Entry 6AH3 (electron microscopy, 3.48 A resolution); this record covers chains A and B of the 12 polymer chains in the assembly.

# Chain A
Molecule: Ribonuclease P RNA
Organism: Saccharomyces cerevisiae (strain ATCC 204508 / S288c)
Sequence (369 nucleotides; each row starts with the number of its first residue):
     1 GUGGAACAGU GGUAAUUCCU ACGAUUAAGA AACCUGUUUA CAGAAGGAUC CCCACCUAUG
    61 GGCGGGUUAU CAGAUAUUAU CAGGUGGGAA AUUCGGUGGA ACACAGUGGA GCCUUGUCCU
   121 CCGGGUUAAU GUCGCUUUUG GCAUUGGCCC CUGCUCCUGA GAGAAGAAAU AUACUGGGGA
   181 ACCAGUCUUU ACCGACCGUU GUUAUCAGAA AUUCACGGAG UUCGGCCUAG GUCGGACUCC
   241 GAUGGGAACG GCAACGGUUG UUCCGUUUGA CUUGUCGCCC GCUACGGCGU GAGCGUCAAG
   301 GUCUGUUGAG UGCAAUCGUA GGACGUCAUU AGUGGCGAAC CCGAUACCGA UUACUGCUGC
   361 UGUUCCAGC
Bound ions: Mg2+ site 1: A91, U92, U93 (shared with 1 residue of chain T); Mg2+ site 2: A91, G343, A344 (shared with 2 residues of chain T)

# Chain B
Name: Ribonucleases P/MRP protein subunit POP1
Organism: Saccharomyces cerevisiae (strain ATCC 204508 / S288c)
Notes: EC 3.1.26.5
UniProt: P41812 (POP1_YEAST); residue numbers follow UniProt; this construct covers 1-875
Chain sequence (875 residues; numbered 1 to 875; the number before each row is that of its first residue):
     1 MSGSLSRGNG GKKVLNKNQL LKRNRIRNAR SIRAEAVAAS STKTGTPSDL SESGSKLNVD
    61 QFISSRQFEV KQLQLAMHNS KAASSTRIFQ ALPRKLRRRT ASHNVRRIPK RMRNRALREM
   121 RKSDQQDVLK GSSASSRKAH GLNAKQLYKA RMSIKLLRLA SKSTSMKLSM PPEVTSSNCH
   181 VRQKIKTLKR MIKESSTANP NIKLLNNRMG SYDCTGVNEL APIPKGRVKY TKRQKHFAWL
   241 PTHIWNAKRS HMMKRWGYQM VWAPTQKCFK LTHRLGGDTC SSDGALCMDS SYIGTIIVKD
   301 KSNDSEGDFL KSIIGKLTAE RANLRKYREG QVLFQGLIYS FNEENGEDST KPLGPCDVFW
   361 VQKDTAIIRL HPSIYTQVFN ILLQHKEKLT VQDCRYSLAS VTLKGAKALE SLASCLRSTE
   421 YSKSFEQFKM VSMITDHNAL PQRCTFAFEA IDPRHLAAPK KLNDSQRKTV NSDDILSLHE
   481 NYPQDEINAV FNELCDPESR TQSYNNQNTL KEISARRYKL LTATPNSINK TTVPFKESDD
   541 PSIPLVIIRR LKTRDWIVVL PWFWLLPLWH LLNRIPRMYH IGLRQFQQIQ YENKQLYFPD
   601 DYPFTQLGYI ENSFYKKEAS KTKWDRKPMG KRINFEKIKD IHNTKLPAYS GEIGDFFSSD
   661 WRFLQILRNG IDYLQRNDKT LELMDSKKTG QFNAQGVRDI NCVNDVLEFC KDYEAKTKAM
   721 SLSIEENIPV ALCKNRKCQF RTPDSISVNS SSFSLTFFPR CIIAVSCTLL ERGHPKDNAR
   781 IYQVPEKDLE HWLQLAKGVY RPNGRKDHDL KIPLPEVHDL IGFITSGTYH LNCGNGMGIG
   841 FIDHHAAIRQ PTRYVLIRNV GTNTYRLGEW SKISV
Disordered / not traced: 1-53, 125-138, 525-529, 686-695, 743-751
Swiss-Prot annotation at these positions:
  - modified residue: Thr524 (Phosphothreonine)

# Interface between chain A and chain B
Contacting residue pairs (210; chain A residue first):
  U13(A) with Arg626(B), sugar contact
  A14(A) with Lys623(B), sugar contact; Lys627(B), sugar contact
  A15(A) with Lys631(B), sugar contact
  U17(A) with Lys631(B), hydrogen bond to the sugar
  C18(A) with Ile633(B), sugar contact
  C19(A) with Lys776(B), salt bridge to the phosphate; Thr862(B), sugar contact
  U20(A) with Arg866(B), phosphate contact
  A21(A) with Arg772(B), phosphate contact; Arg866(B), salt bridge to the phosphate
  C22(A) with Arg772(B), salt bridge to the phosphate; Arg801(B), sugar contact; Lys806(B), phosphate contact
  G23(A) with Arg805(B), salt bridge to the phosphate
  A24(A) with Arg805(B), salt bridge to the phosphate
  U25(A) with Arg805(B), salt bridge to the phosphate
  U35(A) with Lys270(B), sugar contact
  G36(A) with Leu831(B), hydrogen bond to the sugar; Gly834(B), sugar contact
  U37(A) with Asn832(B), sugar contact; Cys833(B), hydrogen bond to the sugar; Gly834(B), sugar contact
  U38(A) with Cys280(B), base contact; Ser281(B), base contact
  U39(A) with Asp278(B), base contact; Thr279(B), phosphate contact; Cys280(B), hydrogen bond to the phosphate; Gly405(B), base contact; Asn832(B), hydrogen bond to the phosphate
  A74(A) with Tyr854(B), hydrogen bond to the base
  C81(A) with Arg805(B), phosphate contact; Lys806(B), phosphate contact
  A82(A) with Arg772(B), salt bridge to the phosphate; Gly773(B), hydrogen bond to the phosphate; Tyr829(B), hydrogen bond to the base; Gly834(B), sugar contact
  G83(A) with Arg772(B), phosphate contact; Gly773(B), hydrogen bond to the phosphate; His774(B), hydrogen bond to the phosphate; Tyr829(B), sugar contact
  G84(A) with His774(B), salt bridge to the phosphate
  U93(A) with Arg99(B), hydrogen bond to the base
  G95(A) with Arg99(B), base contact
  G96(A) with Arg99(B), hydrogen bond to the base; His103(B), salt bridge to the phosphate
  U97(A) with Arg99(B), base contact; Thr100(B), phosphate contact; Arg107(B), salt bridge to the phosphate; Lys248(B), hydrogen bond to the sugar
  G98(A) with Lys95(B), base contact; Arg97(B), hydrogen bond to the base; Arg98(B), hydrogen bond to the base; Arg99(B), hydrogen bond to the base; Arg107(B), salt bridge to the phosphate; Lys248(B), sugar contact; Arg249(B), hydrogen bond to the phosphate
  G99(A) with Arg98(B), salt bridge to the phosphate; Asn104(B), base contact; Arg106(B), base contact; Arg107(B), hydrogen bond to the base; Arg249(B), salt bridge to the phosphate
  A100(A) with Trp245(B), phosphate contact; Arg249(B), salt bridge to the phosphate; His570(B), salt bridge to the phosphate
  A101(A) with Trp245(B), sugar contact; Lys248(B), salt bridge to the phosphate; Arg454(B), base contact; Leu510(B), base contact; Leu566(B), phosphate contact; His570(B), hydrogen bond to the base
  C102(A) with Gly226(B), base contact; Arg227(B), hydrogen bond to the sugar; Lys229(B), phosphate contact; Tyr230(B), base contact; Trp239(B), base contact; Ile244(B), sugar contact; Leu566(B), phosphate contact
  A103(A) with Leu157(B), sugar contact; Lys229(B), salt bridge to the phosphate; Tyr230(B), phosphate contact
  C104(A) with Ser161(B), sugar contact; Thr164(B), phosphate contact; Met209(B), hydrogen bond to the base; Arg227(B), salt bridge to the phosphate; Arg454(B), base contact; Thr509(B), base contact; Leu510(B), base contact
  A105(A) with Lys511(B), salt bridge to the phosphate
  U107(A) with Lys511(B), phosphate contact; Ser514(B), hydrogen bond to the sugar
  G108(A) with Lys511(B), phosphate contact; Ser514(B), sugar contact
  C118(A) with Lys162(B), hydrogen bond to the base; Ile192(B), base contact
  C119(A) with Lys189(B), salt bridge to the phosphate
  C121(A) with Tyr148(B), stacking on the base; Lys155(B), salt bridge to the phosphate
  C148(A) with Lys186(B), salt bridge to the phosphate
  C149(A) with Gln183(B), hydrogen bond to the phosphate; Lys186(B), phosphate contact
  C150(A) with His180(B), salt bridge to the phosphate; Arg182(B), phosphate contact; Gln183(B), hydrogen bond to the phosphate
  C151(A) with Lys145(B), base contact; His180(B), salt bridge to the phosphate; Arg182(B), phosphate contact
  U152(A) with Leu156(B), base contact; Val181(B), phosphate contact; Lys184(B), base contact; Val228(B), base contact; Lys232(B), sugar contact
  G153(A) with Lys149(B), salt bridge to the phosphate
  C154(A) with Lys232(B), phosphate contact
  U155(A) with Lys232(B), phosphate contact; Lys254(B), hydrogen bond to the phosphate
  C156(A) with Arg233(B), base contact; Trp239(B), phosphate contact; Lys254(B), salt bridge to the phosphate; Gln259(B), phosphate contact
  C157(A) with Tyr230(B), hydrogen bond to the phosphate; Trp239(B), phosphate contact; His243(B), salt bridge to the phosphate; Ile244(B), sugar contact; Ala247(B), hydrogen bond to the base; Lys248(B), base contact
  C187(A) with Asn143(B), hydrogen bond to the phosphate; Gln146(B), phosphate contact
  U188(A) with Lys145(B), hydrogen bond to the phosphate; Gln146(B), hydrogen bond to the phosphate
  U189(A) with Lys145(B), salt bridge to the phosphate; Lys149(B), salt bridge to the phosphate
  U190(A) with His180(B), base contact
  A191(A) with Lys145(B), hydrogen bond to the base
  A195(A) with Lys145(B), base contact
  C196(A) with Asn143(B), sugar contact
  C197(A) with Gly141(B), base contact; Leu142(B), base contact; Asn143(B), phosphate contact
  G256(A) with Ala139(B), base contact
  G257(A) with Leu147(B), base contact
  U258(A) with Ala139(B), hydrogen bond to the base; Leu147(B), base contact; Arg151(B), base contact; Ile154(B), sugar contact
  U259(A) with Arg151(B), salt bridge to the phosphate; Arg158(B), hydrogen bond to the sugar
  G265(A) with Arg106(B), salt bridge to the phosphate
  U266(A) with Arg106(B), salt bridge to the phosphate; Lys110(B), sugar contact; Arg113(B), salt bridge to the phosphate
  U267(A) with Arg574(B), hydrogen bond to the phosphate
  U268(A) with Leu96(B), base contact; Arg98(B), hydrogen bond to the base; Arg107(B), hydrogen bond to the base; Pro109(B), sugar contact; Arg574(B), salt bridge to the phosphate
  G269(A) with Pro93(B), base contact; Pro109(B), base contact; Met112(B), base contact; Pro576(B), sugar contact
  A270(A) with Pro576(B), sugar contact; Arg577(B), hydrogen bond to the sugar
  A292(A) with Lys468(B), salt bridge to the phosphate
  C294(A) with Lys461(B), phosphate contact
  G295(A) with Lys460(B), hydrogen bond to the phosphate; Lys461(B), phosphate contact
  U296(A) with Lys460(B), salt bridge to the phosphate
  A299(A) with Arg111(B), hydrogen bond to the base
  G300(A) with Arg111(B), salt bridge to the phosphate
  G301(A) with Arg111(B), base contact
  U302(A) with His78(B), salt bridge to the phosphate
  C303(A) with Lys81(B), salt bridge to the phosphate; Pro93(B), base contact; Arg94(B), phosphate contact
  U304(A) with Arg94(B), salt bridge to the phosphate
  G305(A) with Arg577(B), hydrogen bond to the base
  U306(A) with Pro93(B), phosphate contact; Arg94(B), hydrogen bond to the phosphate; Lys95(B), salt bridge to the phosphate
  U307(A) with Arg94(B), base contact; Lys267(B), sugar contact; Lys270(B), phosphate contact; Leu271(B), phosphate contact; Arg274(B), salt bridge to the phosphate
  G308(A) with Phe269(B), stacking on the base; Lys270(B), hydrogen bond to the phosphate; Arg584(B), base contact; Thr828(B), base contact
  G310(A) with Lys267(B), base contact
  U311(A) with Arg94(B), hydrogen bond to the base
  G312(A) with Arg94(B), base contact
  C313(A) with Ser80(B), hydrogen bond to the phosphate; Ser84(B), hydrogen bond to the phosphate
  A323(A) with Lys637(B), hydrogen bond to the sugar; Ile638(B), sugar contact
  C324(A) with Asn634(B), hydrogen bond to the sugar; Lys637(B), sugar contact
  G325(A) with Lys637(B), salt bridge to the phosphate
  G337(A) with Gly630(B), hydrogen bond to the base
  A338(A) with Lys631(B), base contact
  U345(A) with Arg94(B), sugar contact; Arg97(B), salt bridge to the phosphate; Arg98(B), hydrogen bond to the base; Arg99(B), hydrogen bond to the base
  A346(A) with Arg99(B), base contact; Thr265(B), hydrogen bond to the sugar; Lys267(B), phosphate contact
  C347(A) with Arg99(B), base contact; His251(B), sugar contact
Also at the interface, not in a pair above, chain A (101 interface residues in all): U16, G73, A76, U80, G109, U158, G293, C348
Also at the interface, not in a pair above, chain B (147 interface residues in all): Thr86, Gln90, Ala91, Ile108, His140, Ala144, Ser153, Leu159, Ser177, Cys179, Ser196, Gln234, Lys235, His236, Gln266, Cys268, Leu275, Gly277, Asp283, Ala406, Ala457, Tyr518, Phe563, Met629, Lys639, Lys797, Asn803, Gly804, Asp809, Asn863, Thr864, Glu869

# Overview
Chain A and chain B form an interface of 101 and 147 residues respectively; the contacts include 52 hydrogen
bonds, 44 salt bridges and 2 aromatic stacking contacts. Among the polar pairs are A74(A)-Tyr854(B),
A82(A)-Tyr829(B) and U93(A)-Arg99(B).
Chain A is Ribonuclease P RNA and chain B is Ribonucleases P/MRP protein subunit POP1, both from Saccharomyces
cerevisiae (strain ATCC 204508 / S288c); the structure, Cryo-EM structure of yeast Ribonuclease P with
pre-tRNA substrate, was determined by electron microscopy, deposited together with 6AGB.
